PDB entry 6MQ8 | X-ray diffraction, 1.97 A resolution | chains A and T of the 3 polymer chains in the assembly

Chain A:
Name: DNA polymerase eta
From: Homo sapiens
Notes: EC 2.7.7.7
Reference sequence: Q9Y253 (POLH_HUMAN); residue numbers follow UniProt; this construct covers 3-432
Chain sequence (439 residues; numbered -6 to 432; the number before each row is that of its first residue; numbers below 1 keep their minus sign (Met-6 is residue -6)):
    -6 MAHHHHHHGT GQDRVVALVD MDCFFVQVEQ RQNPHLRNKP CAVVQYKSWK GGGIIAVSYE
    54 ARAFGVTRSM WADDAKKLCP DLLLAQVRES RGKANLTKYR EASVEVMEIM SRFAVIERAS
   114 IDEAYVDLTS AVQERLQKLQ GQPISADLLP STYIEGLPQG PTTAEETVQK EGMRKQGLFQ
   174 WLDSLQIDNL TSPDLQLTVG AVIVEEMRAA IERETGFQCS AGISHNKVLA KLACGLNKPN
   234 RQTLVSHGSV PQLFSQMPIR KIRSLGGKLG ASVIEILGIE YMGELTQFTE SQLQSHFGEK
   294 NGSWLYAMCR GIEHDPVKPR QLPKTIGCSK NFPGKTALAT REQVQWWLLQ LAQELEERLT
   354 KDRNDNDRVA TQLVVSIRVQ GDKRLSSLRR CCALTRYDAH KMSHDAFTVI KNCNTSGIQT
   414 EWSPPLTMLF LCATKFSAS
Unresolved in the structure: -6 to 1, 155-159
Sequence notes: initiating methionine (-6); expression tag (-5 to 2)
Metal / ion sites: Mg2+ site 1: Asp13, Met14, Asp115 (together with 0KX); Mg2+ site 2: Asp13, Asp115, Glu116 (together with 0KX) (shared with 1 residue of chain P); Na+ near Asp358 (its only coordinating residue here)
Ligand contacts: 0KX (2'-deoxy-5'-O-[(R)-hydroxy{[(R)-hydroxy(phosphonooxy)phosphoryl]amino}phosphoryl]cytidine): Asp13, Met14, Asp15, Cys16, Phe17, Phe18, Ile48, Ala49, Tyr52, Arg55, Arg61, Ile114, Asp115, Glu116, Lys231
Curated features (UniProtKB/Swiss-Prot):
  - binding site (Mg(2+)): Asp13, Met14, Asp115, Glu116
  - binding site (Mn(2+)): Asp13, Met14, Asp115, Glu116
  - binding site (a 2'-deoxyribonucleoside 5'-triphosphate): Arg61
  - natural variant: Val37 (deletion: In XPV), Leu75 (deletion: In XPV), Arg93 (R93P: In XPV), Arg111 (R111H: In XPV), Thr122 (T122P: In XPV), Gly153 (G153D: In a breast cancer sample), Thr191 (T191P: In XPV), Gly263 (G263V: In XPV), Val266 (V266D: In XPV), Gly295 (G295R: In XPV), Arg361 (R361S: In XPV)
  - mutagenesis: Tyr52 (Y52A/F: Reduces DNA polymerase activity; Y52E: Reduces DNA polymerase activity. Increases fidelity of replication and reduces translesion bypass), Arg61 (R61A: Reduces enzymatic activity by two-thirds), Ser62 (S62G: Increased DNA polymerase activity and translesion bypass compared to wild-type), Ala68 (A68S/V: Severe reduction in thymine dimer translesion bypass), Asn324 to Pro326 (Reduces binding to chromatin and to monoubiquitinated PCNA. Abolishes binding to monoubiquitinated PCNA; when associated with 705-E--H-713 Del)
Reported in the primary citation:
  - binding site for 0KX: Arg55, Arg61
  - binding site for the 12-nt DNA strand (chain T): Gln38

Chain T:
Molecule: 12-nt DNA strand
Sequence (12 nucleotides; row label = number of the first residue in the row):
     1 CATIATGACG CT

How chain A and chain T interact:
Pairs across the interface - 42 pairs, chain A then chain T:
  Gln38(A) with DI4(T), hydrogen bond to the sugar; DA5(T), sugar contact
  Tyr39(A) with DI4(T), phosphate contact; DA5(T), hydrogen bond to the phosphate
  Trp42(A) with DA2(T), stacking on the base
  Ile48(A) with DI4(T), base contact
  Ser62(A) with DT3(T), sugar contact
  Trp64(A) with DA2(T), phosphate contact; DT3(T), sugar contact
  Lys86(A) with DT6(T), salt bridge to the phosphate
  Ala87(A) with DA5(T), sugar contact
  Leu89(A) with DA5(T), phosphate contact; DT6(T), phosphate contact
  Arg93(A) with DT6(T), salt bridge to the phosphate; DG7(T), salt bridge to the phosphate
  Lys293(A) with DG10(T), sugar contact
  Lys311(A) with DC9(T), salt bridge to the phosphate
  Arg313(A) with DA8(T), phosphate contact; DC9(T), salt bridge to the phosphate
  Pro316(A) with DA8(T), phosphate contact
  Lys317(A) with DA8(T), hydrogen bond to the phosphate; DC9(T), salt bridge to the phosphate
  Thr318(A) with DG7(T), sugar contact; DA8(T), hydrogen bond to the phosphate
  Ile319(A) with DG7(T), phosphate contact
  Gly320(A) with DT6(T), sugar contact; DG7(T), hydrogen bond to the phosphate
  Cys321(A) with DT6(T), phosphate contact
  Ser322(A) with DA5(T), sugar contact; DT6(T), hydrogen bond to the phosphate
  Lys323(A) with DA5(T), phosphate contact
  Asn324(A) with DI4(T), sugar contact; DA5(T), hydrogen bond to the phosphate
  Pro326(A) with DC1(T), phosphate contact; DA2(T), phosphate contact
  Gly327(A) with DA2(T), hydrogen bond to the phosphate
  Thr329(A) with DA2(T), base contact
  Arg351(A) with DT6(T), salt bridge to the phosphate; DG7(T), salt bridge to the phosphate
  Leu378(A) with DT6(T), base contact; DG7(T), base contact
  Met421(A) with DT6(T), base contact
Also at the interface, not in a pair above, chain A (31 interface residues in all): Glu110, Arg111, Glu347

Overview:
31 residues of chain A and 10 residues of chain T are in contact; the contacts include 8 hydrogen bonds, 8
salt bridges and 1 aromatic stacking contact. Among the polar pairs are Gln38(A)-DI4(T), Tyr39(A)-DA5(T) and
Lys317(A)-DA8(T). From the paper: a binding site for 0KX at Arg55(A) and Arg61(A); a binding site for the
12-nt DNA strand (chain T) at Gln38(A).
Chain A is DNA polymerase eta (Homo sapiens) and chain T is a 12-nt DNA strand; the structure, Binary
structure of DNA polymerase eta in complex with templating hypoxanthine, was determined by X-ray diffraction
(same publication as 6WK6).
